PDB entry 9D6D | electron microscopy, 2.18 A resolution | chains A and B of the 18 polymer chains in the assembly

Chain A (and B):
Protein: Gag polyprotein
Organism: Human immunodeficiency virus type 1 (NEW YORK-5 ISOLATE)
Notes: fragment: CA-SP1 domains; chain B of this document is another copy of the same molecule, construct and numbering; everything in this record applies to it too
Reference sequence: P12493 (GAG_HV1N5); residues 11-239 here correspond to UniProt positions 143-371 (UniProt number = residue number + 132)
Sequence (229 residues; numbered 11 to 239; the number before each row is that of its first residue):
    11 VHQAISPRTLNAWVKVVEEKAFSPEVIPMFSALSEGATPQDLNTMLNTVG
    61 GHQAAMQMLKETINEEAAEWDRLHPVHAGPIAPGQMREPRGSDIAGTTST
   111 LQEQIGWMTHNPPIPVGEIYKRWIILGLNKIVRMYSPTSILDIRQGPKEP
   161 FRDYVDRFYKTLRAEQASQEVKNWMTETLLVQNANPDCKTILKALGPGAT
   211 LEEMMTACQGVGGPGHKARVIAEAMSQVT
Differences from the reference sequence: engineered mutation I231 (Leu363 in P12493)
Residues lining bound ligands:
  - Lenacapavir (QNG), molecule 1: I15, S16, P17, R18, L20, N21
  - Lenacapavir (QNG), molecule 2: Q50, N53, T54, L56, N57, V59, Q63, M66, Q67, L69, K70, I73, N74, A105, G106, T107, Y130
Swiss-Prot annotation at these positions:
  - region: N57 to Q95 (Interaction with human PPIA/CYPA and NUP153), P85 to P93 (PPIA/CYPA-binding loop)
  - modified residue: S16 (Phosphoserine)
From the paper describing this entry:
  - binding site for Lenacapavir: P17, R18, L20, T54, L56, N57, Q63 to L83, T107, Y130
  - binding site for inositol hexakisphosphate: K158, K227
  - self-association interface (contacts with another copy of this molecule); pairs are residue here / residue on that copy: R18-Q63

How chain A and chain B interact:
Pairs across the interface (39):
  P17(A) - N57(B)
  R18(A) - Q63(B)
  L20(A) - T58(B)
  N21(A) - N57(B)
  N21(A) - V59(B)
  V24(A) - T58(B)
  K25(A) - G60(B)
  K25(A) - G61(B)
  E28(A) - E28(B)
  E28(A) - G60(B)
  N57(A) - P17(B)
  N57(A) - N21(B)  hydrogen bond (backbone-side chain)
  T58(A) - V24(B)
  T58(A) - T58(B)
  V59(A) - N21(B)  hydrogen bond (backbone-side chain)
  G60(A) - E28(B)
  G61(A) - K25(B)
  L151(A) - E180(B)
  L151(A) - V181(B)
  L151(A) - W184(B)  hydrophobic
  E175(A) - V181(B)
  Q176(A) - Q176(B)
  Q176(A) - A177(B)
  Q176(A) - S178(B)
  A177(A) - Q176(B)  hydrogen bond (backbone-side chain)
  S178(A) - Q176(B)  hydrogen bond (backbone-side chain)
  E180(A) - L151(B)
  V181(A) - L151(B)
  V181(A) - E175(B)
  V181(A) - M185(B)  hydrophobic
  W184(A) - L151(B)  hydrophobic
  W184(A) - W184(B)  hydrophobic
  W184(A) - M185(B)  hydrophobic
  W184(A) - T188(B)
  W184(A) - L189(B)  hydrophobic
  M185(A) - V181(B)  hydrophobic
  M185(A) - W184(B)  hydrophobic
  T188(A) - W184(B)
  L189(A) - W184(B)  hydrophobic
Interface residues without a listed pair, chain A (24 interface residues in all): T54
Interface residues without a listed pair, chain B (25 interface residues in all): L20, T54, K70

Summary:
The interface between chain A and chain B involves 24 residues on one side and 25 on the other; the contacts
include 4 hydrogen bonds. Polar pairs include N57(A)-N21(B), V59(A)-N21(B) and A177(A)-Q176(B). From the
paper: a binding site for Lenacapavir at P17(A), R18(A) and L20(A) among others; a binding site for inositol
hexakisphosphate at K158(A) and K227(A).
Chain A and chain B are both Gag polyprotein (Human immunodeficiency virus type 1 (NEW YORK-5 ISOLATE)); the
structure, Gag CA-SP1 immature lattice bound with Lenacapavir from enveloped virus like particles, was
determined by electron microscopy, deposited together with 9CWV, 9D6C, 9D6E, 9D88 and 9DWD.
